PDB entry 7B1Y | X-ray diffraction, 2.12 A resolution | chains D and E of the 8 polymer chains in the assembly

Chain D:
Name: DtxR family iron (Metal) dependent repressor
Source organism: Saccharopolyspora erythraea (strain ATCC 11635 / DSM 40517 / JCM 4748 / NBRC 13426 / NCIMB 8594 / NRRL 2338)
UniProtKB: A0A2A9J1W2 (A0A2A9J1W2_SACEN); residue numbers follow UniProt; this construct covers 1-231
Chain sequence (233 residues; row label = number of the first residue in the row; numbers below 1 keep their minus sign (Gly-1 is residue -1)):
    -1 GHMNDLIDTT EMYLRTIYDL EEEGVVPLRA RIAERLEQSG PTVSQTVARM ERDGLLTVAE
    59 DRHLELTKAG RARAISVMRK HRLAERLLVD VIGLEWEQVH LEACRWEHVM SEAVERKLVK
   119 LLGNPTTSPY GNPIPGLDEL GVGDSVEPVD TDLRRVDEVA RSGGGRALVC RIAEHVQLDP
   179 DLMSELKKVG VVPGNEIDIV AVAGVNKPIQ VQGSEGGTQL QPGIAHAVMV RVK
Unresolved in the structure: -1 to 2, 141-231
Construct notes: expression tag (-1 to 0)
Modified residues: Cys102 (3-sulfinoalanine; CSD)
Metal / ion sites: Co2+ site 1: Met10, Cys102, Glu105, His106; Co2+ site 2: His79, Glu83, His98 (shared with 2 residues of chain aa)

Chain E:
Molecule: consensus DNA-binding sequence
Sequence (30 nucleotides; numbered 0 to 29; the number before each row is that of its first residue; numbering starts at 0):
     0 CGTGACTTAG GTTAGCCTAA CCTAAGTACG
Unresolved in the structure: 0

How chain D and chain E interact:
Contacting residue pairs (17):
  Leu4(D) with DC20(E), phosphate contact
  Thr7(D) with DA19(E), sugar contact; DC20(E), hydrogen bond to the phosphate
  Glu35(D) with DC21(E), phosphate contact
  Gln36(D) with DC20(E), hydrogen bond to the phosphate; DC21(E), phosphate contact
  Ser37(D) with DC21(E), hydrogen bond to the phosphate; DT22(E), base contact
  Pro39(D) with DT22(E), base contact; DA23(E), base contact
  Thr40(D) with DC20(E), phosphate contact; DC21(E), hydrogen bond to the phosphate
  Gln43(D) with DA19(E), base contact; DC20(E), hydrogen bond to the base
  Arg47(D) with DA18(E), sugar contact; DA19(E), salt bridge to the phosphate
  Arg50(D) with DA18(E), salt bridge to the phosphate
Also at the interface, not in a pair above, chain D (12 interface residues in all): Thr8, Thr44

Summary:
12 residues of chain D face 6 of chain E across their interface; the contacts include 5 hydrogen bonds and 2
salt bridges. Polar pairs include Gln43(D)-DC20(E), Thr7(D)-DC20(E) and Gln36(D)-DC20(E). Met10(D), Cys102(D),
Glu105(D) and His106(D) form the Co2+ site 1.
Chain D is DtxR family iron (Metal) dependent repressor (Saccharopolyspora erythraea (strain ATCC 11635 / DSM
40517 / JCM 4748 / NBRC 13426 / NCIMB 8594 / NRRL 2338)) and chain E is consensus DNA-binding sequence; the
structure, DtxR-like iron-dependent regulator IdeR complexed with cobalt and its consensus DNA-binding
sequence, was determined by X-ray diffraction, deposited together with 7B1V, 7B20, 7B23, 7B24 and 7B25.
